PDB entry 9DRN | X-ray diffraction, 2.98 A resolution | chain B

== Chain B ==
Molecule: Biotin--[acetyl-CoA-carboxylase] ligase
Organism: Mycobacterium tuberculosis
Notes: EC 6.3.4.15
Reference sequence: I6YFP0 (BIRA_MYCTU); residue numbers follow UniProt; this construct covers 3-266
Chain sequence (264 residues; each row starts with the number of its first residue):
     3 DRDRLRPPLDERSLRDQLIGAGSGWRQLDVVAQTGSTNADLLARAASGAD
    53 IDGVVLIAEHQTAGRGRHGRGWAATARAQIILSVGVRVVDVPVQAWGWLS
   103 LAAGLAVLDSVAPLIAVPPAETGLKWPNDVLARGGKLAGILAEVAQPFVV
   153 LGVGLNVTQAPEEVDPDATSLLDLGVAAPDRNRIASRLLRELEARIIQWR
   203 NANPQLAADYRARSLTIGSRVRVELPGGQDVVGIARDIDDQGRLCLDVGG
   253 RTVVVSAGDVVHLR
Unresolved in the structure: 3-4
Residues lining bound ligands: A1BGF (5'-deoxy-5'-(4-{5-[(3aS,4S,6aR)-2-oxohexahydro-1H-thieno[3,4-d]imidazol-4-yl]pentyl}-1H-1,2,3-triazol-1-yl)adenosine): Ser38, Thr39, Asn40, Gln63, Ala65, Gly66, Arg67, Gly68, Arg69, Arg72, Gly73, Trp74, Ala75, Gln81, Ile83, Leu84, Ser85, Asn130, Lys138, Gly141, Ile142, Leu143, Gly154, Val155, Gly156, Asn158, Gln161, Val166, Asp167, Ala170
Swiss-Prot annotation at these positions:
  - binding site (biotin): Ser38, Thr39, Gln63, Arg67, Lys138
  - mutagenesis: Lys138 (K138S: Loss of activity)

== Overview ==
Ligands of chain B: compound A1BGF. From UniProt: 5 biotin-binding residues and one mutagenesis site.
Chain B is Biotin--[acetyl-CoA-carboxylase] ligase (Mycobacterium tuberculosis); the structure, Crystal
structure of Mycobacterium tuberculosis biotin protein ligase in complex with Bio-4, was determined by X-ray
diffraction (same publication as 9DRK).
